Entry 7MKO (electron microscopy, 3.15 A resolution); this record covers chains C and R of the 8 polymer chains in the assembly.

Chain C:
Name: DNA-directed RNA polymerase subunit beta
Organism: Escherichia coli (strain K12)
Notes: EC 2.7.7.6
UniProt: A0A4S4NK82 (A0A4S4NK82_ECOLI); residues 3-1342 here = UniProt positions 3-1342
Chain sequence (1340 residues; row label = number of the first residue in the row):
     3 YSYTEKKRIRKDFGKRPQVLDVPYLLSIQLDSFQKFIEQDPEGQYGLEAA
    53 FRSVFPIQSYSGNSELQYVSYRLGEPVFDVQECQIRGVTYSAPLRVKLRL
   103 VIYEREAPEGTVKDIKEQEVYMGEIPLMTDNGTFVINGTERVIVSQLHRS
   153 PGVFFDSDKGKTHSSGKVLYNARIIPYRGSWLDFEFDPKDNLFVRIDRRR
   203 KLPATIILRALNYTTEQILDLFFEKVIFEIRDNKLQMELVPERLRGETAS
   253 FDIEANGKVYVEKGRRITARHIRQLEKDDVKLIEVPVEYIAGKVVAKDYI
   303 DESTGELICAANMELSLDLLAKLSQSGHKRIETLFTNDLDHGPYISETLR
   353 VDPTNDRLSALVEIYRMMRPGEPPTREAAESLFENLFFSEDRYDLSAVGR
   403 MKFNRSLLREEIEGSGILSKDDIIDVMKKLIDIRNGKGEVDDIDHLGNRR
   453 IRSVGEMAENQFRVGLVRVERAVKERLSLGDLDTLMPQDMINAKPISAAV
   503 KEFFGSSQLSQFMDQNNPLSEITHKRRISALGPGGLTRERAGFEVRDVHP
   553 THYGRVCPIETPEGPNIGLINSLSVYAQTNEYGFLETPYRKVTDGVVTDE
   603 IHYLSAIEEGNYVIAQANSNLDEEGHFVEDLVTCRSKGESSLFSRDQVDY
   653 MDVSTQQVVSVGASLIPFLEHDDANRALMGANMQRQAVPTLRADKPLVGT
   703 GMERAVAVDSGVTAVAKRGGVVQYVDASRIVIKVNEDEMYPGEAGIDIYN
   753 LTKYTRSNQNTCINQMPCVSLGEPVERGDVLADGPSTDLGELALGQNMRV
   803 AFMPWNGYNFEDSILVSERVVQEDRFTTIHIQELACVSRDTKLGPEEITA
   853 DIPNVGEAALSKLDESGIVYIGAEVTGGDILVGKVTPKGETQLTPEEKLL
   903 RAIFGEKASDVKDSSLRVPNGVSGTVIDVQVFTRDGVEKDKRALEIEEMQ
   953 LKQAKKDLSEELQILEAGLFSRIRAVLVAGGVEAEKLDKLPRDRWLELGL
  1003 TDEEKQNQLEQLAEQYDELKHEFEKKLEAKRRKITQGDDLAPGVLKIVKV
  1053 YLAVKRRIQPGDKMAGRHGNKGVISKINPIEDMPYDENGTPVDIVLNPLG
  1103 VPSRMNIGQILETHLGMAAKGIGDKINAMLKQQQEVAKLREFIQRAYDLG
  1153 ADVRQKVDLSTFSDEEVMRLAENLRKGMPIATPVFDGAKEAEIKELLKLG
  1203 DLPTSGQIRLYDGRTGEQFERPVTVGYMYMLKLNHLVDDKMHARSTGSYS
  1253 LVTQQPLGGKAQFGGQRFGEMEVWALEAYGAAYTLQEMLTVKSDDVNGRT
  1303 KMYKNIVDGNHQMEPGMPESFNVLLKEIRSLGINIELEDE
Not modelled in the structure: 891-910

Chain R:
Molecule: 11-nt RNA strand
Organism: Escherichia coli K-12
Sequence (11 nucleotides; each row starts with the number of its first residue):
    10 GCGGAGAGGUA
Ion coordination: Mg2+: A20 (shared with 2 residues of chain D)

Chain C / chain R interface:
Contacting residue pairs (23; chain C residue first):
  Ser509(C) - G15(R)  sugar contact
  Gln510(C) - G15(R)  hydrogen bond to the phosphate
  Gln510(C) - A16(R)  sugar contact
  Gln513(C) - A16(R)  hydrogen bond to the sugar
  Arg540(C) - A16(R)  salt bridge to the phosphate
  Arg540(C) - G17(R)  salt bridge to the phosphate
  Pro564(C) - G18(R)  phosphate contact
  Asn568(C) - G17(R)  phosphate contact
  Asn568(C) - G18(R)  phosphate contact
  Ile572(C) - G17(R)  phosphate contact
  Arg687(C) - G18(R)  salt bridge to the phosphate
  Gln688(C) - G18(R)  phosphate contact
  Gln688(C) - U19(R)  hydrogen bond to the phosphate
  Lys1065(C) - U19(R)  hydrogen bond to the phosphate
  Lys1065(C) - A20(R)  salt bridge to the phosphate
  Lys1073(C) - A20(R)  salt bridge to the phosphate
  His1237(C) - G18(R)  sugar contact
  His1237(C) - U19(R)  sugar contact
  Ser1252(C) - C11(R)  hydrogen bond to the sugar
  Ser1252(C) - G12(R)  hydrogen bond to the phosphate
  Leu1253(C) - C11(R)  hydrogen bond to the sugar
  Leu1259(C) - C11(R)  phosphate contact
  Leu1259(C) - G12(R)  phosphate contact
Also at the interface, not in a pair above, chain C (18 interface residues in all): Leu533, Glu565, Lys1242

Overview:
The interface between chain C and chain R involves 18 residues on one side and 8 on the other; the contacts
include 7 hydrogen bonds and 5 salt bridges. Among the polar pairs are Gln513(C)-A16(R), Ser1252(C)-C11(R) and
Leu1253(C)-C11(R).
Here chain C is DNA-directed RNA polymerase subunit beta (Escherichia coli (strain K12)) and chain R is an
11-nt RNA strand (Escherichia coli K-12). Entry 7MKO (Escherichia coli RNA polymerase elongation complex) was
determined by electron microscopy (same publication as 7MKP, 7MKN and 7MKQ).
